Entry 7ASA (electron microscopy, 3.50 A resolution); this record covers chains 1 and 2 of the 5 polymer chains in the assembly.

Chain 1:
Protein: Uncharacterized protein YabO
Organism: Bacillus subtilis (strain 168)
UniProt: P37557 (YABO_BACSU); residues 1-86 here = UniProt positions 1-86
Chain sequence (86 residues; row label = number of the first residue in the row):
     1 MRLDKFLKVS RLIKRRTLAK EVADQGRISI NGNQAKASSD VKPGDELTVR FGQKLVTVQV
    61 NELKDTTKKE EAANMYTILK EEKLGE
Not modelled in the structure: 84-86
UniProt features mapped onto this chain:
  - mutagenesis: Arg-2 (R2A: Synthetic growth defect with ssrA deletion, no longer associates with 50S ribosomal subunit), Arg-11 (R11A: No longer associates with 50S subunit. Synthetic growth defect with ssrA deletion; when associated with 68-AA-69), Arg-16 (R16A: Synthetic growth defect with ssrA deletion, loss of interaction with 50S subunit, loss of Ala tailing in vitro), Lys-68 to Lys-69 (No longer associates with 50S subunit. Synthetic growth defect with ssrA deletion; when associated with A-11)
Reported in the primary citation:
  - mutagenesis - R16A: decreased growth in response to DssrA background

Chain 2:
Molecule: tRNA-Ala-1-1
Organism: Bacillus subtilis subsp. subtilis str. 168
Sequence (76 nucleotides; numbered 1 to 76; the number before each row is that of its first residue):
     1 GGGGCCUUAG CUCAGCUGGG AGAGCGCCUG CUUUGCACGC AGGAGGUCAG CGGUUCGAUC
    61 CCGCUAGGCU CCACCA
Not modelled in the structure: 1-7, 16-20, 47-76

Chain 1 / chain 2 interface:
Pairs across the interface (10):
  Arg-11(1) / G24(2)  hydrogen bond to the phosphate
  Arg-11(1) / C25(2)  salt bridge to the phosphate
  Arg-15(1) / C27(2)  salt bridge to the phosphate
  Thr-66(1) / A23(2)  sugar contact
  Thr-67(1) / A23(2)  hydrogen bond to the sugar
  Thr-67(1) / G24(2)  sugar contact
  Lys-68(1) / A23(2)  phosphate contact
  Lys-68(1) / G24(2)  phosphate contact
  Lys-69(1) / G24(2)  hydrogen bond to the phosphate
  Lys-69(1) / C25(2)  salt bridge to the phosphate
Interface residues without a listed pair, chain 1 (7 interface residues in all): Asp-65
Interface residues without a listed pair, chain 2 (6 interface residues in all): A14, G26

Summary:
7 residues of chain 1 face 6 of chain 2 across their interface, with 3 hydrogen bonds and 3 salt bridges.
Among the polar pairs are Thr-67(1)/A23(2), Arg-11(1)/G24(2) and Lys-69(1)/G24(2). From UniProt: 5 mutagenesis
sites on chain 1. From the paper: R16A of chain 1 reduces growth in response to DssrA background.
Chain 1 is Uncharacterized protein YabO (Bacillus subtilis (strain 168)) and chain 2 is tRNA-Ala-1-1 (Bacillus
subtilis subsp. subtilis str. 168); the structure, Bacillus subtilis ribosome-associated quality control
complex state B, multibody refinement focussed on RqcH. Ribosomal 50S subunit ..., was determined by electron
microscopy.
